Entry 1RUI (X-ray diffraction, 3.00 A resolution); this record covers chains 2 and 3 of the 4 polymer chains in the assembly.

# Chain 2
Molecule: Rhinovirus 14
Source organism: Human rhinovirus 14
Notes: engineered mutation(s): S(1)223G
UniProt: P03303 (POLG_HRV14); residues 1-262 here correspond to UniProt positions 69-330 (UniProt number = residue number + 68)
Amino-acid sequence (262 residues; each row starts with the number of its first residue):
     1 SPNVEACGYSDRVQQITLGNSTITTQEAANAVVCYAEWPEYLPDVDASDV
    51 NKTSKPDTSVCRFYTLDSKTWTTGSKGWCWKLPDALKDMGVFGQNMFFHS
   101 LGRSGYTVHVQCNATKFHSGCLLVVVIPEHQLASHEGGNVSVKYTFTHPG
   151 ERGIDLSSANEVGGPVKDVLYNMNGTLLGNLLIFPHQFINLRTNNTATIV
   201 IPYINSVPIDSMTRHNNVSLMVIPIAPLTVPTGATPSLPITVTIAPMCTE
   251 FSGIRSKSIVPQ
Unresolved in the structure: 1-7
Sequence notes: conflict L170 (Ile239 in P03303)

# Chain 3
Molecule: Rhinovirus 14
Source organism: Human rhinovirus 14
Notes: engineered mutation(s): S(1)223G
UniProt: P03303 (POLG_HRV14); residues 1-236 here correspond to UniProt positions 331-566 (UniProt number = residue number + 330)
Amino-acid sequence (236 residues; each row starts with the number of its first residue):
     1 GLPTTTLPGSGQFLTTDDRQSPSALPNYEPTPRIHIPGKVHNLLEIIQVD
    51 TLIPMNNTHTKDEVNSYLIPLNANRQNEQVFGTNLFIGDGVFKTTLLGEI
   101 VQYYTHWSGSLRFSLMYTGPALSSAKLILAYTPPGARGPQDRREAMLGTH
   151 VVWDIGLQSTIVMTIPWTSGVQFRYTDPDTYTSAGFLSCWYQTSLILPPE
   201 TTGQVYLLSFISACPDFKLRLMKDTQTISQTVALTE

# Chain 2 / chain 3 interface
Residue-residue contacts (61; chain 2 residue first):
  R12(2) - L157(3)
  Y35(2) - P37(3)  hydrophobic
  Y35(2) - G38(3)
  E37(2) - H35(3)  salt bridge
  E37(2) - P37(3)
  D46(2) - I34(3)
  D46(2) - H35(3)  hydrogen bond (side chain-backbone)
  K116(2) - P120(3)
  K116(2) - A121(3)  hydrogen bond (backbone-backbone)
  K116(2) - L122(3)  hydrogen bond (backbone-backbone)
  F117(2) - P120(3)
  F117(2) - L122(3)  hydrophobic
  F117(2) - P199(3)
  F117(2) - T201(3)
  H118(2) - P120(3)
  S119(2) - T118(3)
  G120(2) - T118(3)
  N139(2) - E236(3)  hydrogen bond (side chain-backbone)
  L170(2) - D62(3)
  L170(2) - E63(3)
  L170(2) - V64(3)
  L170(2) - Y67(3)  hydrophobic
  Y171(2) - D62(3)  hydrogen bond
  L177(2) - T94(3)
  L178(2) - V64(3)  hydrophobic
  G179(2) - T51(3)
  G179(2) - L52(3)  hydrogen bond (backbone-backbone)
  G179(2) - Y67(3)  hydrogen bond (backbone-side chain)
  N180(2) - T51(3)
  N180(2) - T94(3)  hydrogen bond (side chain-backbone)
  N180(2) - T95(3)
  N180(2) - L96(3)  hydrogen bond (side chain-backbone)
  L182(2) - V49(3)
  L182(2) - D50(3)
  L182(2) - T51(3)
  L182(2) - L52(3)  hydrophobic
  L182(2) - F210(3)  hydrophobic
  I183(2) - V49(3)  hydrophobic
  I183(2) - L96(3)  hydrophobic
  N190(2) - M116(3)
  N190(2) - Y117(3)
  N190(2) - T118(3)
  R192(2) - Y117(3)
  R192(2) - G119(3)  hydrogen bond (side chain-backbone)
  R192(2) - P120(3)
  R192(2) - A121(3)
  R192(2) - G156(3)  hydrogen bond (side chain-backbone)
  T193(2) - S159(3)
  I204(2) - P37(3)  hydrophobic
  N205(2) - I36(3)
  S206(2) - I34(3)
  V207(2) - I34(3)
  P208(2) - I34(3)
  I225(2) - V64(3)
  I225(2) - L68(3)
  A226(2) - L68(3)  hydrophobic
  A226(2) - T118(3)
  P227(2) - L68(3)
  P227(2) - Y206(3)  hydrophobic
  P231(2) - E200(3)
  T232(2) - E200(3)  hydrogen bond (backbone-backbone)
Also at the interface, not in a pair above, chain 2 (37 interface residues in all): C121, V169, F188, P202, Y203, T229
Also at the interface, not in a pair above, chain 3 (39 interface residues in all): R33, I46, I155, P198, T202, L208

# In short
The interface between chain 2 and chain 3 involves 37 residues on one side and 39 on the other, with 12
hydrogen bonds and 1 salt bridge. Polar pairs include E37(2)-H35(3), D46(2)-H35(3) and N139(2)-E236(3).
Here chain 2 is Rhinovirus 14 and chain 3 is Rhinovirus 14, both from Human rhinovirus 14. Entry 1RUI
(Rhinovirus 14 mutant S1223G complexed with antiviral compound win 52084) was determined by X-ray diffraction
(same publication as 1RUC, 1RUD, 1RUE, 1RUF, 1RUG, 1RUH and 1RUJ).
